Entry 7ULT (X-ray diffraction, 1.90 A resolution); this record covers chains A and B.

# Chain A
Molecule: 2'-O-methyltransferase
Organism: Severe acute respiratory syndrome coronavirus 2
Notes: EC 2.1.1.-
UniProtKB: P0DTD1 (R1AB_SARS2); residues 6799-7096 here = UniProt positions 6799-7096
Amino-acid sequence (300 residues; numbered 6797 to 7096; the number before each row is that of its first residue):
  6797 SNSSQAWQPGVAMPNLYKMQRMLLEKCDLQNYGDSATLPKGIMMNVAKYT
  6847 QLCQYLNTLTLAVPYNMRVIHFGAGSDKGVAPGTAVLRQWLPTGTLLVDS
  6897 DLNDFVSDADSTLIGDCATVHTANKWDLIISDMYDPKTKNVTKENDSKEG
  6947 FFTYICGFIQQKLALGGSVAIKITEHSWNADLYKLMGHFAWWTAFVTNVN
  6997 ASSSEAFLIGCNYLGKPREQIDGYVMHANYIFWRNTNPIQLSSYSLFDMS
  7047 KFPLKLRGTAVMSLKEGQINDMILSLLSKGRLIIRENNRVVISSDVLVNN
Unresolved in the structure: 6797-6798, 6934-6939
Sequence notes: expression tag (6797-6798)
Ion coordination: Na+ site 1: Arg6884, Gln6885, Leu6887; Na+ site 2 near Asn7095 (its only coordinating residue here)
Swiss-Prot annotation at these positions:
  - active site: Lys6844, Asp6928, Lys6968, Glu7001
  - mutagenesis: Asp6928 (D6928A: Complete loss of virus replication in human respiratory cells), Lys6968 (K6968A: Complete loss of virus replication in human respiratory cells)

# Chain B
Molecule: Non-structural protein 10
Organism: Severe acute respiratory syndrome coronavirus 2
UniProtKB: P0DTD1 (R1AB_SARS2); numbering as in UniProt (aligned over 4254-4392)
Amino-acid sequence (141 residues; each row starts with the number of its first residue):
  4252 SNAGNATEVPANSTVLSFCAFAVDAAKAYKDYLASGGQPITNCVKMLCTH
  4302 TGTGQAITVTPEANMDQESFGGASCCLYCRCHIDHPNPKGFCDLKGKYVQ
  4352 IPTTCANDPVGFTLKNTVCTVCGMWKGYGCSCDQLREPMLQ
Unresolved in the structure: 4252-4270
Sequence notes: expression tag (4252-4253)
Ion coordination: Zn2+ site 1: Cys4327, Cys4330, His4336, Cys4343; Na+ site 1: Thr4355, Asn4358; Na+ site 2: Thr4364, Asn4367; Zn2+ site 2: Cys4370, Cys4373, Cys4381, Cys4383
Swiss-Prot annotation at these positions:
  - binding site (Zn(2+)): Cys4327, Cys4330, His4336, Cys4343, Cys4370, Cys4373, Cys4381, Cys4383
  - site: Gln4392 (Cleavage)

# Chain A / chain B interface
Pairs across the interface (47):
  Pro6835(A) with Leu4298(B), hydrophobic
  Lys6836(A) with Lys4296(B), hydrogen bond (backbone-side chain)
  Gly6837(A) with Lys4296(B)
  Ile6838(A) with Lys4296(B); Met4297(B); Leu4298(B), hydrophobic
  Met6839(A) with Asn4293(B); Cys4294(B)
  Val6842(A) with Val4295(B), hydrophobic; Lys4296(B)
  Thr6846(A) with Leu4298(B)
  Lys6874(A) with Asn4293(B)
  Val6876(A) with Asn4293(B); Val4295(B), hydrophobic; Ser4325(B); Arg4331(B)
  Pro6878(A) with Val4295(B), hydrophobic
  Ala6881(A) with Val4295(B), hydrophobic; Met4297(B); Tyr4349(B), hydrogen bond (backbone-side chain)
  Val6882(A) with Met4297(B)
  Arg6884(A) with Gly4347(B), hydrogen bond (side chain-backbone); Tyr4349(B)
  Gln6885(A) with Met4297(B); Leu4298(B), hydrogen bond (side chain-backbone); Thr4311(B); Pro4312(B); Tyr4349(B), hydrogen bond (backbone-side chain)
  Thr6889(A) with Val4310(B)
  Val6902(A) with Ala4324(B), hydrophobic; Cys4330(B); Arg4331(B); His4333(B)
  Ser6903(A) with Ala4324(B); Lys4346(B)
  Asp6904(A) with Gly4322(B); Gly4323(B), hydrogen bond (side chain-backbone); Ala4324(B), hydrogen bond (side chain-backbone); Lys4346(B); Gly4347(B), hydrogen bond (side chain-backbone); Lys4348(B)
  Ala6905(A) with Lys4346(B), hydrogen bond (backbone-side chain)
  Leu7042(A) with Leu4298(B), hydrophobic
  Met7045(A) with Leu4298(B); Cys4299(B); Thr4300(B)
  Ser7046(A) with Thr4300(B)
Also at the interface, not in a pair above, chain A (23 interface residues in all): Asp6906
Also at the interface, not in a pair above, chain B (23 interface residues in all): Leu4345

# Summary
Chain A and chain B each contribute 23 residues to their interface, with 9 hydrogen bonds. Polar pairs include
Lys6836(A)-Lys4296(B), Ala6881(A)-Tyr4349(B) and Arg6884(A)-Gly4347(B). From UniProt: 4 active-site residues
and 2 mutagenesis sites on chain A; 8 Zn2+-binding residues on chain B.
Here chain A is 2'-O-methyltransferase and chain B is Non-structural protein 10, both from Severe acute
respiratory syndrome coronavirus 2. Entry 7ULT (Crystal Structure of SARS-CoV-2 Nsp16/10 Heterodimer Apo-Form)
was determined by X-ray diffraction.
